1IB1 - chains B and F of the 4 polymer chains in the assembly; structure by X-ray diffraction, 2.70 A resolution.

== Chain B ==
Molecule: 14-3-3 zeta isoform
Organism: Homo sapiens
UniProtKB: P63104 (1433Z_HUMAN); numbering as in UniProt (aligned over 1-245)
Sequence (245 residues; row label = number of the first residue in the row):
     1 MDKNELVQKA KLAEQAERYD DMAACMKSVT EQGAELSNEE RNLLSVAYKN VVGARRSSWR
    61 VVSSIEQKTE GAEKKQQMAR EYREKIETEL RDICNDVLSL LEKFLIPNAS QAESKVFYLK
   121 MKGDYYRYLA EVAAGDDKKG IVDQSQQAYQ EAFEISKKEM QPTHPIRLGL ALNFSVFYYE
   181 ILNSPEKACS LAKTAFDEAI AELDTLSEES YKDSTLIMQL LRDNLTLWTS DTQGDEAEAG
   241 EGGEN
Unresolved in the structure: 1, 229-245

== Chain F ==
Molecule: Serotonin N-acetyltransferase
Organism: Ovis aries
Notes: EC 2.3.1.87
UniProtKB: Q29495 (SNAT_SHEEP); residues 2-201 here = UniProt positions 2-201
Sequence (200 residues; numbered 2 to 201; the number before each row is that of its first residue):
     2 STPSVHCLKP SPLHLPSGIP GSPGRQRRHT LPANEFRCLT PEDAAGVFEI EREAFISVSG
    62 NCPLNLDEVQ HFLTLCPELS LGWFVEGRLV AFIIGSLWDE ERLTQESLAL HRPRGHSAHL
   122 HALAVHRSFR QQGKGSVLLW RYLHHVGAQP AVRRAVLMCE DALVPFYQRF GFHPAGPCAI
   182 VVGSLTFTEM HCSLRGHAAL
Unresolved in the structure: 2-17, 197-201
Construct notes: modified residue (31)
Modified / non-standard residues: Thr31 (phosphothreonine; TPO)
Small-molecule neighbours: coa-S-acetyl tryptamine (COT): Ala55, Phe56, Ser60, Asn62, Cys63, Pro64, His122, Ala123, Leu124, Ala125, Val126, Phe130, Arg131, Gln132, Gln133, Gly134, Lys135, Gly136, Ser137, Met159, Cys160, Glu161, Ala163, Leu164, Phe167, Tyr168, Arg170, Val183, Leu186, Phe188
Swiss-Prot annotation at these positions:
  - region: Arg28 to Asn35 (YWHAZ-binding)
  - binding site (acetyl-CoA): Leu124 to Val126, Gln132 to Ser137, Tyr168 to Arg170
  - binding site (substrate): Leu124, Met159
  - site (Important for the catalytic mechanism): His120, His122
  - modified residue: Thr31 (Phosphothreonine)
  - mutagenesis: Thr31 (T31A: Loss of PKA-promoted YWHAZ-binding; when associated with G-205), Ile57 (I57A: No effect on enzymatic activity; when associated with A-59), Val59 (V59A: No effect on enzymatic activity; when associated with A-57), Cys63 to Leu65 (Drastic loss of enzymatic activity), Pro64 (P64A/G/W: Drastic loss of enzymatic activity), His120 (H120A: Reduces catalytic activity 270-fold and decreases affinity for acetyl-coenzyme A; when associated with A-122; H120Q: Decreases affinity for acetyl-coenzyme A and for substrate), His122 (H122A: Reduces catalytic activity 270-fold and decreases affinity for acetyl-coenzyme A; when associated with A-120; H122Q: Decreases affinity for acetyl-coenzyme A and for substrate), Cys160 (C160A: No effect on catalytic activity; C160S: Reduces catalytic activity), Glu161 (E161A: No effect), Tyr168 (Y168F: Reduces catalytic activity 30-fold)

== Chain B / chain F interface ==
Pairs across the interface - 57 pairs, chain B then chain F:
  Lys11(B) - Gln133(F)  hydrogen bond (side chain-backbone)
  Glu14(B) - Asn35(F)  hydrogen bond
  Gln15(B) - Val138(F)
  Glu39(B) - Gln133(F)
  Asn42(B) - Asn35(F)  hydrogen bond
  Asn42(B) - Val86(F)
  Asn42(B) - Glu87(F)  hydrogen bond
  Ser45(B) - Glu87(F)  hydrogen bond
  Val46(B) - Ala34(F)
  Val46(B) - Asn35(F)
  Lys49(B) - Thr31(F)
  Lys49(B) - Leu32(F)  hydrogen bond (side chain-backbone)
  Lys49(B) - Ala34(F)
  Arg56(B) - Arg28(F)
  Arg56(B) - Thr31(F)
  Arg60(B) - Pro21(F)
  Arg60(B) - Arg28(F)
  Ser64(B) - Pro21(F)
  Ser64(B) - Gly22(F)
  Lys68(B) - Gly22(F)  hydrogen bond (side chain-backbone)
  Phe117(B) - Glu87(F)
  Arg127(B) - Thr31(F)
  Tyr128(B) - Thr31(F)
  Pro165(B) - Arg89(F)
  Gly169(B) - Leu32(F)
  Leu172(B) - His30(F)
  Leu172(B) - Thr31(F)
  Leu172(B) - Leu32(F)
  Asn173(B) - Thr31(F)
  Asn173(B) - Leu32(F)  hydrogen bond (side chain-backbone)
  Val176(B) - Arg29(F)
  Val176(B) - His30(F)
  Val176(B) - Thr31(F)
  Glu180(B) - Arg29(F)  salt bridge
  Glu208(B) - Glu50(F)
  Glu208(B) - Arg53(F)  salt bridge
  Lys212(B) - Ala46(F)
  Lys212(B) - Gly47(F)
  Lys212(B) - Glu50(F)  salt bridge
  Asp213(B) - Gly88(F)
  Asp213(B) - Arg89(F)  salt bridge
  Asp213(B) - Leu90(F)  hydrogen bond (backbone-backbone)
  Thr215(B) - Glu43(F)
  Thr215(B) - Asp44(F)
  Leu216(B) - Glu36(F)
  Leu216(B) - Arg38(F)
  Leu216(B) - Phe85(F)  hydrophobic
  Leu216(B) - Gly88(F)
  Ile217(B) - Glu87(F)
  Ile217(B) - Gly88(F)
  Leu220(B) - His30(F)
  Leu220(B) - Pro33(F)
  Asp223(B) - His30(F)  salt bridge
  Asn224(B) - Arg29(F)
  Asn224(B) - His30(F)  hydrogen bond (side chain-backbone)
  Leu227(B) - Gln27(F)
  Leu227(B) - Arg29(F)
Interface residues without a listed pair, chain B (37 interface residues in all): Asn50, Val61, Lys120, Tyr211, Ser214, Trp228
Interface residues without a listed pair, chain F (29 interface residues in all): Gly19, His127

== In short ==
37 residues of chain B and 29 residues of chain F are in contact; the contacts include 10 hydrogen bonds and 5
salt bridges. Polar contacts include Glu180(B)-Arg29(F), Glu208(B)-Arg53(F) and Lys212(B)-Glu50(F). Bound to
chain F: coa-S-acetyl tryptamine.
Chain B is 14-3-3 zeta isoform (Homo sapiens) and chain F is Serotonin N-acetyltransferase (Ovis aries); the
structure, Crystal structure of the 14-3-3 zeta:serotonin N-acetyltransferase complex, was determined by X-ray
diffraction.
